PDB entry 2F8X | X-ray diffraction, 3.25 A resolution | chains X and C of the 5 polymer chains in the assembly

# Chain X
Molecule: 18-nt DNA strand
Sequence (18 nucleotides; row label = number of the first residue in the row; numbering starts at 0):
     0 GTTACTGTGG GAAAGAAA

# Chain C
Name: Recombining binding protein suppressor of hairless, isoform 4
From: Homo sapiens
UniProt: Q06330 (SUH_HUMAN); residues 9-435 here correspond to UniProt positions 23-449 (UniProt number = residue number + 14)
Chain sequence (434 residues; numbered 8 to 441; the number before each row is that of its first residue):
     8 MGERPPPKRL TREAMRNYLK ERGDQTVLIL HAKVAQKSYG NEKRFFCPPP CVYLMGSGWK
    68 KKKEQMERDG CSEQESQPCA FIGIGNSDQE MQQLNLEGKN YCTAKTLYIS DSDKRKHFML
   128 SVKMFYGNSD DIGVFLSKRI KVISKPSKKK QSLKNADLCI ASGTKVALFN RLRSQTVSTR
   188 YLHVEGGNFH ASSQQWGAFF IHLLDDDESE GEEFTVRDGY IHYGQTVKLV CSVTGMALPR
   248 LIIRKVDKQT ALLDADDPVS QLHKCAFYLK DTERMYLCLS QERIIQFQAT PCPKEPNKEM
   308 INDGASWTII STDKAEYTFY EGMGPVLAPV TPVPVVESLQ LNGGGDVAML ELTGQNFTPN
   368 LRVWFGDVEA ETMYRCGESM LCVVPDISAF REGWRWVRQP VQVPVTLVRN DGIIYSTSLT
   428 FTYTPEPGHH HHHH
Not modelled in the structure: 8-10, 435-441
Differences from the reference sequence: initiating methionine (8); expression tag (436-441)
UniProt features mapped onto this chain:
  - region (DNA-binding): Gln43 to Phe53, Ser151 to Lys156, Arg178 to Thr183
  - modified residue: Lys161 (N6-acetyllysine)

# How chain X and chain C interact
Pairs across the interface - 16 pairs, chain X then chain C:
  DG6(X) - Lys50(C)  sugar contact
  DG6(X) - Phe52(C)  phosphate contact
  DG6(X) - Ser181(C)  hydrogen bond to the base
  DG6(X) - Gln182(C)  base contact
  DG6(X) - Thr183(C)  hydrogen bond to the phosphate
  DT7(X) - Arg51(C)  phosphate contact
  DT7(X) - Phe52(C)  hydrogen bond to the phosphate
  DT7(X) - Arg178(C)  salt bridge to the phosphate
  DT7(X) - Ser181(C)  hydrogen bond to the base
  DT7(X) - Thr183(C)  hydrogen bond to the phosphate
  DG8(X) - Arg51(C)  hydrogen bond to the base
  DG8(X) - Arg178(C)  salt bridge to the phosphate
  DG8(X) - Ser181(C)  sugar contact
  DG9(X) - Lys271(C)  salt bridge to the phosphate
  DG10(X) - Lys152(C)  hydrogen bond to the base
  DA11(X) - Lys152(C)  base contact

# Summary
Chain X and chain C form an interface of 6 and 9 residues respectively; the contacts include 7 hydrogen bonds
and 3 salt bridges. Polar pairs include DG6(X)-Ser181(C), DT7(X)-Ser181(C) and DG8(X)-Arg51(C).
Chain X is an 18-nt DNA strand and chain C is Recombining binding protein suppressor of hairless, isoform 4
(Homo sapiens); the structure, Crystal structure of activated Notch, CSL and MAML on HES-1 promoter DNA
sequence, was determined by X-ray diffraction together with 2F8Y from the same study.
